4BEA - chains A and B; structure by X-ray diffraction, 2.57 A resolution.

Chain A:
Protein: Eukaryotic translation initiation factor 4E
From: Homo sapiens
Reference sequence: P06730 (IF4E_HUMAN); residues 1-217 here = UniProt positions 1-217
Chain sequence (217 residues; numbered 1 to 217; the number before each row is that of its first residue):
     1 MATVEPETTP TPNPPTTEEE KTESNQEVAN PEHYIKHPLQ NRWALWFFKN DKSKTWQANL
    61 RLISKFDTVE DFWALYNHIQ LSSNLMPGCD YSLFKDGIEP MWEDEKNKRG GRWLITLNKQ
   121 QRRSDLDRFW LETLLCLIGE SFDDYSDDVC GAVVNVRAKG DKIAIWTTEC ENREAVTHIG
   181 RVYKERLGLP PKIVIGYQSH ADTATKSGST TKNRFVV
Disordered / not traced: 1-30, 206-211
UniProt features mapped onto this chain:
  - region (EIF4EBP1/2/3 binding): His37 to Gln40, Trp73 to Asn77, Glu132 to Gly139
  - binding site (mRNA): Trp56, Gln57, Trp102, Glu103, Arg157 to Lys162, Thr205 to Ser207
  - site: Lys159 (Microbial infection: Interaction with potato virus Y VPg)
  - modified residue: Ala2 (N-acetylalanine), Thr22 (Phosphothreonine), Ser209 (Phosphoserine)
  - mutagenesis: Ser53 (S53A/D: No effect on phosphorylation level nor incorporation into eIF4F complex; S53A: Does not affect ability to rescue growth of yeast lacking a functional EIF4E/CDC33 gene), Trp56 (W56A: Impairs mRNA nuclear export. Reduces affinity for ribavirin), Trp73 (W73A: Abolishes binding to EIF4EBP1. Impairs interaction with DDX3X. Does not impair mRNA nuclear export. Does not affect affinity for ribavirin), Trp102 (W102L: Decrease in mRNA cap binding; when associated with A-105), Glu103 (E103A: No effect), Asp104 (D104A: No effect), Glu105 (E105A: Decrease in mRNA cap binding; when associated with L-102), Lys119 (K119A: Higher affinity for EIF4G1), Ser209 (S209A: Abolishes resistance to cellular stress and DNA-damaging agents. Does not affect ability to rescue growth of yeast lacking a functional EIF4E/CDC33 gene; S209D: Phosphomimetic mutant ...)

Chain B:
Protein: Stapled EIF4E interacting peptide
Chain sequence (13 residues; numbered 51 to 63; the number before each row is that of its first residue):
    51 KKRYSRLQLL LLX
Modified / non-standard residues: Leu57 (2-methyl-l-norleucine; MK8); Leu61 (2-methyl-l-norleucine; MK8); NH2 (amino group) at position 63
Covalently attached groups: covalent link Leu57-Leu61
Reported in the primary citation:
  - contacts within the chain: Ser55-Arg56 (hydrogen bond), Ser55-Gln58 (hydrogen bond)

Interface between chain A and chain B:
Pairs across the interface - 22 pairs, chain A then chain B:
  His37(A) with Tyr54(B); Leu62(B)
  Pro38(A) with Lys52(B); Tyr54(B), hydrogen bond (backbone-side chain)
  Gln40(A) with Lys51(B); Lys52(B)
  Val69(A) with Leu59(B), hydrophobic; Leu62(B), hydrophobic
  Glu70(A) with NH2_63(B)
  Trp73(A) with Leu59(B), hydrogen bond (side chain-backbone); Leu60(B), hydrophobic; Leu62(B)
  Glu132(A) with Arg56(B), salt bridge
  Leu135(A) with Arg56(B); Leu59(B)
  Ile138(A) with Leu59(B), hydrophobic
  Gly139(A) with Arg53(B); Tyr54(B), hydrogen bond (backbone-backbone)
  Glu140(A) with Lys52(B); Arg53(B)
  Ser141(A) with Arg53(B)
  Arg186(A) with Arg56(B)
Also at the interface, not in a pair above, chain A (15 interface residues in all): Leu39, Asp143
Interface features reported in the paper:
  - pairs named by the authors: Pro38(A)-Tyr54(B) (hydrogen bond), Trp73(A)-Leu59(B) (hydrogen bond), Glu132(A)-Arg56(B) (salt bridge), Leu135(A)-Leu60(B) (hydrophobic contact)
  - interface residues, chain A: Trp73(A), Leu135(A)
  - interface residues, chain A: Pro38(A), Val69(A), Glu132(A), Ile138(A) (from molecular simulation)
  - interface residues, chain B: Tyr54(B), Leu59(B), Leu60(B), Leu62(B)

Overview:
15 residues of chain A and 9 residues of chain B are in contact, with 3 hydrogen bonds and 1 salt bridge.
Polar pairs include Glu132(A)-Arg56(B), Pro38(A)-Tyr54(B) and Trp73(A)-Leu59(B). The paper describes hydrogen
bonds between Pro38(A) and Tyr54(B) and Trp73(A) and Leu59(B); a salt bridge between Glu132(A) and Arg56(B); a
hydrophobic contact between Leu135(A) and Leu60(B). From the paper: interface residues Trp73(A), Leu135(A) and
Tyr54(B) among others; contacts within the chain involving Ser55(B), Arg56(B) and Gln58(B).
Here chain A is Eukaryotic translation initiation factor 4E (Homo sapiens) and chain B is Stapled EIF4E
interacting peptide. Entry 4BEA (Crystal Structure of eIF4E in Complex with a Stapled Peptide Derivative) was
determined by X-ray diffraction.
